Entry 9RV5 (X-ray diffraction, 1.75 A resolution); this record covers chains A and B of the 4 polymer chains in the assembly.

[Chain A]
Name: SPRY domain-containing SOCS box protein 2
Source organism: Homo sapiens
UniProtKB: Q99619 (SPSB2_HUMAN); residue numbers follow UniProt; this construct covers 24-219
Chain sequence (217 residues; numbered 3 to 219; the number before each row is that of its first residue):
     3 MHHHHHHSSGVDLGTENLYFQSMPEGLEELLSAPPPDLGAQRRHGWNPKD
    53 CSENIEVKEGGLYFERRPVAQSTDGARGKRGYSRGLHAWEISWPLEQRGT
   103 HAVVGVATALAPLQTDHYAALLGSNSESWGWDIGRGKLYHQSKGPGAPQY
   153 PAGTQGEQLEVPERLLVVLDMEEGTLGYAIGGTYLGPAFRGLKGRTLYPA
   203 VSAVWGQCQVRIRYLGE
Not modelled in the structure: 3-19, 155-159
Construct notes: initiating methionine (3); expression tag (4-23); conflict Met25 (Cys in Q99619)
Curated features (UniProtKB/Swiss-Prot):
  - mutagenesis: Gln116 to His119 (Enhances interaction with PAWR)

[Chain B]
Name: Tat Peptide
Chain sequence (20 residues; numbered 1 to 20; the number before each row is that of its first residue):
     1 YGRKKRRQRRRGSGVDINNN
Not modelled in the structure: 1-13

[Chain A / chain B interface]
Pairs across the interface (19):
  Arg68(A) - Asn20(B)  hydrogen bond
  Pro70(A) - Asn20(B)
  Val71(A) - Asn20(B)  hydrogen bond (backbone-side chain)
  Ala72(A) - Asn20(B)
  Gly101(A) - Asn18(B)
  Thr102(A) - Ile17(B)
  Thr102(A) - Asn18(B)  hydrogen bond
  Tyr120(A) - Asp16(B)  hydrogen bond
  Tyr120(A) - Asn18(B)
  Tyr120(A) - Asn20(B)  hydrogen bond
  Val206(A) - Asn18(B)
  Val206(A) - Asn20(B)  hydrogen bond (backbone-side chain)
  Trp207(A) - Ile17(B)
  Trp207(A) - Asn18(B)
  Trp207(A) - Asn19(B)
  Gly208(A) - Asn18(B)  hydrogen bond (backbone-backbone)
  Gly208(A) - Asn19(B)  hydrogen bond (backbone-side chain)
  Gly208(A) - Asn20(B)  hydrogen bond (backbone-side chain)
  Gln209(A) - Asn19(B)
Other interface residues (no listed pair), chain A (13 interface residues in all): Arg69, Gln73

[Overview]
13 residues of chain A face 5 of chain B across their interface, with 9 hydrogen bonds. Polar contacts include
Arg68(A)-Asn20(B), Val71(A)-Asn20(B) and Thr102(A)-Asn18(B). From UniProt: 4 mutagenesis sites on chain A.
Chain A is SPRY domain-containing SOCS box protein 2 (Homo sapiens) and chain B is Tat Peptide; the structure,
Crystal structure of SPSB2 SPRY domain in complex with linear TAT peptide, was determined by X-ray
diffraction.
